Entry 7B24 (X-ray diffraction, 2.05 A resolution); this record covers chains B and F of the 8 polymer chains in the assembly.

# Chain B
Protein: DtxR family iron (Metal) dependent repressor
Organism: Saccharopolyspora erythraea (strain ATCC 11635 / DSM 40517 / JCM 4748 / NBRC 13426 / NCIMB 8594 / NRRL 2338)
Reference sequence: A0A2A9J1W2 (A0A2A9J1W2_SACEN); residue numbers follow UniProt; this construct covers 1-231
Amino-acid sequence (233 residues; numbered -1 to 231; the number before each row is that of its first residue; numbers below 1 keep their minus sign (Gly-1 is residue -1)):
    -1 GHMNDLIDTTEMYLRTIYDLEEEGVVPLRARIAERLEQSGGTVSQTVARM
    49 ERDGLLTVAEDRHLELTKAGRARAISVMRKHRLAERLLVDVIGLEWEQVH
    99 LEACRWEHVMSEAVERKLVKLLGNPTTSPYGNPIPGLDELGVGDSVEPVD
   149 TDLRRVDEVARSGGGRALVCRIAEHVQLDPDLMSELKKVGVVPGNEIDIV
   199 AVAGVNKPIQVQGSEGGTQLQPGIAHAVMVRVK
Not modelled in the structure: -1 to 1, 140-143
Differences from the reference sequence: expression tag (-1 to 0); engineered mutation Gly39 (Pro in A0A2A9J1W2)
Metal / ion sites: Co2+ site 1: Met10, Cys102, Glu105, His106; Co2+ site 2: His79, Glu83, His98, Glu172, Gln175

# Chain F
Molecule: consensus DNA-binding sequence
Sequence (30 nucleotides; row label = number of the first residue in the row):
     1 CGTACTTAGGTTAGGCTAACCTAAGTCACG
Not modelled in the structure: 30

# Interface between chain B and chain F
Contacting residue pairs - 13 pairs, chain B then chain F:
  Leu26(B) - DG9(F)  phosphate contact
  Leu26(B) - DG10(F)  phosphate contact
  Arg27(B) - DG10(F)  salt bridge to the phosphate
  Arg27(B) - DT11(F)  salt bridge to the phosphate
  Ala28(B) - DG9(F)  phosphate contact
  Ala28(B) - DG10(F)  hydrogen bond to the phosphate
  Arg29(B) - DG9(F)  salt bridge to the phosphate
  Gly38(B) - DT11(F)  base contact
  Gly39(B) - DT11(F)  base contact
  Gly39(B) - DT12(F)  base contact
  Ser42(B) - DT11(F)  hydrogen bond to the phosphate
  Arg60(B) - DG9(F)  phosphate contact
  Arg60(B) - DG10(F)  sugar contact
Other interface residues (no listed pair), chain B (9 interface residues in all): Glu32

# Summary
Chain B and chain F form an interface of 9 and 4 residues respectively; the contacts include 2 hydrogen bonds
and 3 salt bridges. Among the polar pairs are Ala28(B)-DG10(F), Ser42(B)-DT11(F) and Arg27(B)-DG10(F).
Met10(B), Cys102(B), Glu105(B) and His106(B) form the Co2+ site 1.
Here chain B is DtxR family iron (Metal) dependent repressor (Saccharopolyspora erythraea (strain ATCC 11635 /
DSM 40517 / JCM 4748 / NBRC 13426 / NCIMB 8594 / NRRL 2338)) and chain F is consensus DNA-binding sequence.
Entry 7B24 (DtxR-like iron-dependent regulator IdeR (P39G variant) complexed with cobalt and its consensus
DNA-binding sequence) was determined by X-ray diffraction together with 7B1V, 7B1Y, 7B20, 7B23 and 7B25 from
the same study.
